Entry 2ZB0 (X-ray diffraction, 2.10 A resolution); this record covers chain A.

Chain A:
Molecule: Mitogen-activated protein kinase 14
Organism: Homo sapiens
Notes: EC 2.7.11.24
UniProtKB: Q16539 (MK14_HUMAN); residues 1-360 here = UniProt positions 1-360
Amino-acid sequence (360 residues; numbered 1 to 360; the number before each row is that of its first residue):
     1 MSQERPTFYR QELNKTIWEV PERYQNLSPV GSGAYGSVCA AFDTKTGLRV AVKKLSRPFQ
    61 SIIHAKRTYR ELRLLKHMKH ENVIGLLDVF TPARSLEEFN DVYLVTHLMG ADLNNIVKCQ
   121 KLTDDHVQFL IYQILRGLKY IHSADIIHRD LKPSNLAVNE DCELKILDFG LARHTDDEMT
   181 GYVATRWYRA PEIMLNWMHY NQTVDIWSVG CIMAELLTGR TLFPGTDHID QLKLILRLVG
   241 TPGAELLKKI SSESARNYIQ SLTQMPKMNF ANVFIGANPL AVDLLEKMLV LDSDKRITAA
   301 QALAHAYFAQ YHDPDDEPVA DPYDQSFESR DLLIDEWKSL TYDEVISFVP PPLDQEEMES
Not modelled in the structure: 1-3, 353-360
Ligand contacts: GK3 (N-(3-cyanophenyl)-2'-methyl-5'-(5-methyl-1,3,4-oxadiazol-2-yl)-4-biphenylcarboxamide): V30, V38, A51, K53, E71, L74, L75, I84, L104, T106, H107, L108, M109, G110, L167, D168, F169, L171
UniProt features mapped onto this chain:
  - motif: T180 to Y182 (TXY)
  - active site: D168 (Proton acceptor)
  - binding site (ATP): V30 to V38, K53
  - modified residue: S2 (N-acetylserine), T16 (Phosphothreonine), K53 (N6-acetyllysine), K152 (N6-acetyllysine), T180 (Phosphothreonine), Y182 (Phosphotyrosine), T263 (Phosphothreonine), Y323 (Phosphotyrosine)
  - natural variant: A51 (A51V: In a gastric adenocarcinoma sample), P322 (P322R: In a lung adenocarcinoma sample)
  - mutagenesis: A34 (A34V: Lowered kinase activity), K53 (K53R: Loss of kinase activity), K54 (K54R: Impairs MAP2K6/MKK6-dependent autophosphorylation), Y69 (Y69H: Lowered kinase activity), D168 (D168A: Loss of kinase activity), T175 (T175A: No effect on either the kinase activity or tyrosine phosphorylation), D176 (D176A: Emulation of the active state. Increase in activity; when associated with S-327 or L-327), D177 (D177A: Loss of kinase activity), T180 (T180E: Loss of kinase activity), Y182 (Y182F: Loss of kinase activity), A320 (A320T: Lowered kinase activity), F327 (F327L: Emulation of the active state. Increase in activity; when associated with A-176; F327S: Emulation of the active state. Increase in activity; when associated with A-176), 1 further mutagenesis entry in UniProt

Summary:
Ligands of chain A: compound GK3. UniProt lists active-site residue D168, 10 ATP-binding residues and 13
mutagenesis sites.
Chain A is Mitogen-activated protein kinase 14 (Homo sapiens); the structure, Crystal structure of P38 in
complex with biphenyl amide inhibitor, was determined by X-ray diffraction together with 2ZAZ and 2ZB1 from
the same study.
